PDB entry 7CGE | electron microscopy, 2.90 A resolution | chains D and E of the 12 polymer chains in the assembly

== Chain D ==
Molecule: Lipid asymmetry maintenance ABC transporter permease subunit MlaE
Source organism: Escherichia coli (strain K12)
UniProt: A0A4S5B3V0 (A0A4S5B3V0_ECOLI); residue numbers follow UniProt; this construct covers 1-260
Chain sequence (260 residues; row label = number of the first residue in the row):
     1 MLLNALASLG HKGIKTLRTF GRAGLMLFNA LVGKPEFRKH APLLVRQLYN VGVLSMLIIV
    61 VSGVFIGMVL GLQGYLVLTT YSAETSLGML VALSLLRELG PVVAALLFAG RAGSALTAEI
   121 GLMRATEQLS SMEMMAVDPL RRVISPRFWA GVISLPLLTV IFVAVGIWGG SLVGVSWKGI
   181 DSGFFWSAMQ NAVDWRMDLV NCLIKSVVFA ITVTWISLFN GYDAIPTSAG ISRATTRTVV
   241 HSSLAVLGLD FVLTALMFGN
Not modelled in the structure: 1-2, 260
Residues lining bound ligands:
  - phosphatidylglycerol (PGW; (1R)-2-{[(S)-{[(2S)-2,3-dihydroxypropyl]oxy}(hydroxy)phosphoryl]oxy}-1-[(hexadecanoyloxy)methyl]ethyl (9Z)-octadec-9-enoate), molecule 1: Lys12, Lys15, Thr16, Thr19, Phe20, Ala23, Val208, Ile211, Thr212, Trp215, Ile216, Phe219, Arg237, His241
  - phosphatidylglycerol (PGW), molecule 2: Leu27, Leu31, Phe148, Trp149, Val152, Trp195, Arg196, Val200, Ile204, Val207, Val208, Ile211
  - phosphatidylglycerol (PGW), molecule 3: Tyr49, Val53, Leu54, Met56, Leu57, Val60, Val61, Val64
  - phosphatidylglycerol (PGW), molecule 4: Leu57, Val61, Phe65
  - phosphatidylglycerol (PGW), molecule 5: Ile66, Val69, Leu70, Gln73, Leu76, Val77, Tyr81, Leu99, Val103
  - phosphatidylglycerol (PGW), molecule 6: Leu78, Tyr81, Ala83, Met89, Leu90, Leu93, Ser94, Arg97, Glu98, Leu99, Val102, Asp250
  - phosphatidylglycerol (PGW), molecule 7: Leu96, Pro156, Leu157, Val160, Trp195, Leu199, Val200, Cys202, Leu203
  - phosphatidylglycerol (PGW), molecule 8: Ile216, Arg237, His241, Leu244, Ala245, Gly248, Leu249, Phe251, Val252, Leu253
Reported in the primary citation:
  - mutagenesis - I14N, R97E, L99N, R237E/H241E: decreased growth in response to SDS/EDTA
  - binding site for phosphatidylglycerol: Ile66, Leu70, Val77, Leu78, Met89, Arg97, Leu99, Arg196

== Chain E ==
Molecule: Phospholipid ABC transporter ATP-binding protein MlaF
Source organism: Escherichia coli (strain K12)
UniProt: A0A4V3YUQ9 (A0A4V3YUQ9_ECOLI); residues 1-269 here = UniProt positions 1-269
Chain sequence (269 residues; row label = number of the first residue in the row):
     1 MEQSVANLVD MRDVSFTRGN RCIFDNISLT VPRGKITAIM GPSGIGKTTL LRLIGGQIAP
    61 DHGEILFDGE NIPAMSRSRL YTVRKRMSML FQSGALFTDM NVFDNVAYPL REHTQLPAPL
   121 LHSTVMMKLE AVGLRGAAKL MPSELSGGMA RRAALARAIA LEPDLIMFDE PFVGQDPITM
   181 GVLVKLISEL NSALGVTCVV VSHDVPEVLS IADHAWILAD KKIVAHGSAQ ALQANPDPRV
   241 RQFLDGIADG PVPFRYPAGD YHADLLPGS
Not modelled in the structure: 1-4, 268-269
Reported in the primary citation:
  - mutagenesis - E170Q: decreased catalytic activity

== Chain D / chain E interface ==
Contacting residue pairs (29; chain D residue first):
  Lys39(D) - Glu112(E)  salt bridge
  Arg46(D) - Asp99(E)  salt bridge
  Thr126(D) - Ala95(E)
  Glu127(D) - Arg52(E)  salt bridge
  Glu127(D) - Phe91(E)
  Glu127(D) - Ala95(E)
  Gln128(D) - Leu96(E)  hydrogen bond (side chain-backbone)
  Gln128(D) - Phe97(E)
  Gln128(D) - Thr98(E)
  Ser130(D) - Phe91(E)
  Ser131(D) - Phe91(E)
  Ser131(D) - Ala95(E)
  Ser131(D) - Arg157(E)
  Met132(D) - Phe97(E)  hydrophobic
  Glu133(D) - Gln57(E)
  Glu133(D) - Arg84(E)  hydrogen bond (backbone-side chain)
  Met134(D) - Gly55(E)
  Met134(D) - Gln57(E)
  Met134(D) - Arg84(E)
  Met135(D) - Phe97(E)  hydrophobic
  Met135(D) - Tyr108(E)  hydrophobic
  Met135(D) - His113(E)  hydrogen bond (backbone-side chain)
  Met135(D) - Arg157(E)
  Ala136(D) - Tyr81(E)
  Ala136(D) - His113(E)
  Val137(D) - Glu112(E)
  Asp138(D) - Tyr81(E)
  Arg142(D) - Tyr108(E)  hydrogen bond
  Arg142(D) - Glu112(E)  salt bridge
Interface residues without a listed pair, chain E (21 interface residues in all): Lys85, Met87, Met89, Ser93, Pro109, Arg111

== Overview ==
Chain D and chain E form an interface of 15 and 21 residues respectively, with 4 hydrogen bonds and 4 salt
bridges. Polar contacts include Lys39(D)-Glu112(E), Arg46(D)-Asp99(E) and Glu127(D)-Arg52(E). From the paper:
a binding site for phosphatidylglycerol at Ile66(D), Leu70(D) and Val77(D) among others; I14N, R97E and L99N
of chain D, among others, reduce growth in response to SDS/EDTA; 5 substitutions were tested in all.
Here chain D is Lipid asymmetry maintenance ABC transporter permease subunit MlaE and chain E is Phospholipid
ABC transporter ATP-binding protein MlaF, both from Escherichia coli (strain K12). Entry 7CGE (The overall
structure of nucleotide free MlaFEDB complex) was determined by electron microscopy together with 7CGN and
7CH0 from the same study.
